PDB entry 5AV6 | X-ray diffraction, 2.20 A resolution | chains B and J of the 10 polymer chains in the assembly

== Chain B ==
Molecule: Histone H4
Source organism: Homo sapiens
UniProt: P62805 (H4_HUMAN); residues 0-102 here correspond to UniProt positions 1-103 (UniProt number = residue number + 1)
Sequence (104 residues; row label = number of the first residue in the row; numbers below 1 keep their minus sign (Gly-1 is residue -1)):
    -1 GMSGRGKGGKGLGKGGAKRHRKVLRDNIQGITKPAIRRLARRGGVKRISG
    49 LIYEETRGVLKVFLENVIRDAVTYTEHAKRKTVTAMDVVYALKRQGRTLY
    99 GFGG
Unresolved in the structure: -1 to 20
Construct notes: expression tag (-1)
Curated features (UniProtKB/Swiss-Prot):
  - DNA-binding region: Lys16 to Lys20
  - modified residue: Ser1 (N-acetylserine), Arg3 (Asymmetric dimethylarginine), Lys5 (N6-(2-hydroxyisobutyryl)lysine), Lys8 (N6-(2-hydroxyisobutyryl)lysine), Lys12 (N6-(2-hydroxyisobutyryl)lysine), Lys16 (N6-(2-hydroxyisobutyryl)lysine), Lys20 (N6,N6,N6-trimethyllysine), Lys31 (N6-(2-hydroxyisobutyryl)lysine), Lys44 (N6-(2-hydroxyisobutyryl)lysine), Ser47 (Phosphoserine), Tyr51 (Phosphotyrosine), Lys59 (N6-(2-hydroxyisobutyryl)lysine), Lys77 (N6-(2-hydroxyisobutyryl)lysine), Lys79 (N6-(2-hydroxyisobutyryl)lysine), Thr80 (Phosphothreonine), Tyr88 (Phosphotyrosine), Lys91 (N6-(2-hydroxyisobutyryl)lysine)
  - cross-link (Glycyl lysine isopeptide (Lys-Gly)): Lys12 (interchain with G-Cter in SUMO2), Lys20 (interchain with G-Cter in SUMO2), Lys31 (interchain with G-Cter in SUMO2), Lys59 (interchain with G-Cter in SUMO2), Lys79 (interchain with G-Cter in SUMO2), Lys91 (interchain with G-Cter in SUMO2)

== Chain J ==
Molecule: 147-nt DNA strand
Sequence (147 nucleotides; row label = number of the first residue in the row; numbers below 1 keep their minus sign (DA-73 is residue -73)):
   -73 ATCAATATCCACCTGCAGATACTACCAAAAGTGTATTTGGAAACTGCTCC
   -23 ATCAAAAGGCATGTTCAGCTGGATTCCAGCTGAACATGCCTTTTGATGGA
    27 GCAGTTTCCAAATACACTTTTGGTAGTATCTGCAGGTGGATATTGAT

== Interface between chain B and chain J ==
Contacting residue pairs - 13 pairs, chain B then chain J:
  Val21(B) - DC16(J)  phosphate contact
  Arg23(B) - DT17(J)  salt bridge to the phosphate
  Arg45(B) - DT7(J)  sugar contact
  Arg45(B) - DG8(J)  phosphate contact
  Ile46(B) - DT7(J)  sugar contact
  Ile46(B) - DG8(J)  hydrogen bond to the phosphate
  Ser47(B) - DT7(J)  phosphate contact
  Gly48(B) - DT7(J)  hydrogen bond to the phosphate
  Arg78(B) - DC28(J)  phosphate contact
  Lys79(B) - DG27(J)  salt bridge to the phosphate
  Lys79(B) - DC28(J)  hydrogen bond to the phosphate
  Thr80(B) - DG27(J)  sugar contact
  Thr80(B) - DC28(J)  hydrogen bond to the phosphate
Other interface residues (no listed pair), chain B (11 interface residues in all): Lys44, Lys77
Other interface residues (no listed pair), chain J (8 interface residues in all): DC6, DA29

== In short ==
11 residues of chain B face 8 of chain J across their interface, with 4 hydrogen bonds and 2 salt bridges.
Polar contacts include Ile46(B)-DG8(J), Gly48(B)-DT7(J) and Lys79(B)-DC28(J). Curated annotation (UniProt)
lists a DNA-binding region on chain B.
Chain B is Histone H4 (Homo sapiens) and chain J is a 147-nt DNA strand; the structure, human nucleosome core
particle, was determined by X-ray diffraction together with 5AV5, 5AV8, 5AV9, 5AVB and 5AVC from the same
study.
